PDB entry 6OM3 | X-ray diffraction, 3.30 A resolution | chains E and J of the 12 polymer chains in the assembly

# Chain E
Molecule: Histone H3.2
Organism: Xenopus laevis
UniProt: P84233 (H32_XENLA); residues 1-135 here correspond to UniProt positions 2-136 (UniProt number = residue number + 1)
Chain sequence (135 residues; each row starts with the number of its first residue):
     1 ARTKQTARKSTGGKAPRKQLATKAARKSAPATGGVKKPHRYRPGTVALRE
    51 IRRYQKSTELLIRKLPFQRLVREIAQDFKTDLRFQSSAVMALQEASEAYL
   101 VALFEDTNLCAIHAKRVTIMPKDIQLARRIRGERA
Unresolved in the structure: 1-39, 135
Differences from the reference sequence: engineered mutation Ala102 (Gly103 in P84233)
UniProt features mapped onto this chain:
  - modified residue: Arg2 (Asymmetric dimethylarginine), Thr3 (Phosphothreonine), Lys4 (Allysine), Gln5 (5-glutamyl dopamine), Thr6 (Phosphothreonine), Arg8 (Citrulline), Lys9 (N6,N6,N6-trimethyllysine), Ser10 (ADP-ribosylserine), Thr11 (Phosphothreonine), Lys14 (N6-(2-hydroxyisobutyryl)lysine), Arg17 (Asymmetric dimethylarginine), Lys18 (N6-(2-hydroxyisobutyryl)lysine), Lys23 (N6-(2-hydroxyisobutyryl)lysine), Arg26 (Citrulline), Lys27 (N6,N6,N6-trimethyllysine), Ser28 (ADP-ribosylserine), Lys36 (N6,N6,N6-trimethyllysine), Lys37 (N6-methyllysine), Tyr41 (Phosphotyrosine), Lys56 (N6,N6,N6-trimethyllysine) and 8 more in UniProt
  - lipidation: Cys110 (S-palmitoyl cysteine)

# Chain J
Molecule: 147-nt DNA strand
Sequence (147 nucleotides; numbered 1 to 147; the number before each row is that of its first residue):
     1 ATCGGATGTATATATCTGACACGTGCCTGGAGACTAGGGAGTAATCCCCT
    51 TGGCGGTTAAAACGCGGGGGAGAATCCGTACGTGCGTTTAAGCGGTGCTA
   101 GAGCTGTCTACGACCAATTGAGCGGCCTCGGCACCGGGATTCTCGAT

# How chain E and chain J interact
Contacting residue pairs (26; chain E residue first):
  Arg40(E) - DG82(J)  base contact
  Arg40(E) - DT83(J)  hydrogen bond to the base
  Arg40(E) - DG84(J)  phosphate contact
  Tyr41(E) - DT7(J)  hydrogen bond to the base
  Tyr41(E) - DT83(J)  sugar contact
  Tyr41(E) - DG84(J)  hydrogen bond to the phosphate
  Arg42(E) - DT83(J)  sugar contact
  Pro43(E) - DG82(J)  phosphate contact
  Pro43(E) - DT83(J)  sugar contact
  Gly44(E) - DG82(J)  hydrogen bond to the phosphate
  Gly44(E) - DT83(J)  hydrogen bond to the phosphate
  Thr45(E) - DT83(J)  hydrogen bond to the phosphate
  Val46(E) - DT83(J)  hydrogen bond to the phosphate
  Val46(E) - DG84(J)  phosphate contact
  Ala47(E) - DT83(J)  hydrogen bond to the phosphate
  Arg49(E) - DG8(J)  hydrogen bond to the phosphate
  Arg49(E) - DT9(J)  salt bridge to the phosphate
  Lys56(E) - DA10(J)  salt bridge to the phosphate
  Arg63(E) - DA91(J)  phosphate contact
  Arg63(E) - DG92(J)  salt bridge to the phosphate
  Lys64(E) - DG92(J)  salt bridge to the phosphate
  Leu65(E) - DG92(J)  hydrogen bond to the phosphate
  Pro66(E) - DA91(J)  phosphate contact
  Arg69(E) - DA91(J)  salt bridge to the phosphate
  Arg83(E) - DA100(J)  hydrogen bond to the phosphate
  Arg83(E) - DG101(J)  salt bridge to the phosphate
Also at the interface, not in a pair above, chain E (17 interface residues in all): Lys115
Also at the interface, not in a pair above, chain J (12 interface residues in all): DG72

# In short
17 residues of chain E face 12 of chain J across their interface; the contacts include 11 hydrogen bonds and 6
salt bridges. Polar pairs include Arg40(E)-DT83(J), Tyr41(E)-DT7(J) and Tyr41(E)-DG84(J).
Here chain E is Histone H3.2 (Xenopus laevis) and chain J is a 147-nt DNA strand. Entry 6OM3 (Crystal
structure of the Orc1 BAH domain in complex with a nucleosome core particle) was determined by X-ray
diffraction.
